8B0J - chains B and K of the 7 polymer chains in the assembly; structure by electron microscopy, 3.99 A resolution.

[Chain B]
Protein: RNase adapter protein RapZ
From: Escherichia coli K-12
Reference sequence: P0A894 (RAPZ_ECOLI); numbering as in UniProt (aligned over 1-284)
Amino-acid sequence (284 residues; row label = number of the first residue in the row):
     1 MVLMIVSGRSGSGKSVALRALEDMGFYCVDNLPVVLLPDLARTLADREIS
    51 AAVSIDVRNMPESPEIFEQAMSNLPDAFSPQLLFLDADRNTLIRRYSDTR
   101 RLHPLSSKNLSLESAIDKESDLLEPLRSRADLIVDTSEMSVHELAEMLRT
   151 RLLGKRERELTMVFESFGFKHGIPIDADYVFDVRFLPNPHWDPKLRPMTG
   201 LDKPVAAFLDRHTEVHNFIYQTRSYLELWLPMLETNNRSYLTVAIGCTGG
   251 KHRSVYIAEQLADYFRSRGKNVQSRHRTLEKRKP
Not modelled in the structure: 1-2, 26, 283-284
UniProt features mapped onto this chain:
  - region: Arg266 to Pro284 (RNA-binding)
  - binding site (ATP): Gly8 to Ser15
  - binding site (GTP): Asp56 to Asn59
  - modified residue: Lys251 (N6-acetyllysine)
  - mutagenesis: Lys270 (K270A: Lack of activity. Does not bind GlmY and GlmZ; when associated with A-281; A-282 and A-283), Lys281 (K281A: Lack of activity. Does not bind GlmY and GlmZ; when associated with A-270; A-282 and A-283), Arg282 (R282A: Lack of activity. Does not bind GlmY and GlmZ; when associated with A-270; A-281 and A-283), Lys283 (K283A: Lack of activity. Does not bind GlmY and GlmZ; when associated with A-270; A-281 and A-282)
What the authors report for this chain:
  - mutagenesis - T161A/Y240A/N271A/Q273A (2-fold), H190A: decreased binding to Ribonuclease E
  - mutagenesis - K170A: decreased binding to GlmZ small RNA (chain K)

[Chain K]
Molecule: GlmZ small RNA
From: Escherichia coli K-12
Sequence (207 nucleotides; numbered 1 to 207; the number before each row is that of its first residue):
     1 GUAGAUGCUCAUUCCAUCUCUUAUGUUCGCCUUAGUGCCUCAUAAACUCC
    51 GGAAUGACGCAGAGCCGUUUACGGUGCUUAUCGUCCACUGACAGAUGUCG
   101 CUUAUGCCUCAUCAGACACCAUGGACACAACGUUGAGUGAAGCACCCACU
   151 UGUUGUCAUACAGACCUGUUUUAACGCCUGCUCCGUUAAUAAGAGCAGGC
   201 GUUUUUU
Not modelled in the structure: 1-6, 65-72, 94-96, 104-108, 116-120, 123, 153-171

[Interface between chain B and chain K]
Pairs across the interface (23; chain B residue first):
  Ser140(B) - A136(K)  hydrogen bond to the base
  His142(B) - G132(K)  hydrogen bond to the phosphate
  His142(B) - U133(K)  salt bridge to the phosphate
  His142(B) - U134(K)  base contact
  Glu143(B) - U133(K)  hydrogen bond to the base
  Lys170(B) - A91(K)  phosphate contact
  Lys170(B) - U112(K)  salt bridge to the phosphate
  His171(B) - G90(K)  phosphate contact
  His171(B) - A91(K)  salt bridge to the phosphate
  Ile175(B) - A87(K)  sugar contact
  Ile175(B) - U89(K)  phosphate contact
  His190(B) - U112(K)  sugar contact
  Asn237(B) - C85(K)  sugar contact
  Arg238(B) - C85(K)  salt bridge to the phosphate
  Arg238(B) - C86(K)  phosphate contact
  Ser239(B) - C86(K)  hydrogen bond to the phosphate
  Tyr240(B) - C86(K)  phosphate contact
  Tyr240(B) - A87(K)  phosphate contact
  Thr248(B) - C113(K)  phosphate contact
  Gly249(B) - U112(K)  hydrogen bond to the phosphate
  Lys251(B) - A111(K)  salt bridge to the phosphate
  Arg253(B) - C113(K)  salt bridge to the phosphate
  Arg282(B) - G90(K)  salt bridge to the phosphate
Also at the interface, not in a pair above, chain B (20 interface residues in all): Asp23, Asn236, His252, Arg277
Also at the interface, not in a pair above, chain K (16 interface residues in all): C88, C110, A129

[Summary]
20 residues of chain B face 16 of chain K across their interface; the contacts include 5 hydrogen bonds and 7
salt bridges. Polar pairs include Ser140(B)-A136(K), Glu143(B)-U133(K) and His142(B)-G132(K). The paper
reports that T161A/Y240A/N271A/Q273A and H190A of chain B reduce binding to Ribonuclease E; K170A of chain B
reduces binding to GlmZ small RNA (chain K).
Here chain B is RNase adapter protein RapZ and chain K is GlmZ small RNA, both from Escherichia coli K-12.
Entry 8B0J (CryoEM structure of bacterial RNaseE.RapZ.GlmZ complex central to the control of cell envelope
biogenesis) was determined by electron microscopy together with 8B0I from the same study.
